PDB entry 5WET | X-ray diffraction, 2.64 A resolution | chains A and P of the 3 polymer chains in the assembly

== Chain A ==
Molecule: H-2 class I histocompatibility antigen, D-D alpha chain
From: Mus musculus
UniProt: P01900 (HA12_MOUSE); residues 2-277 here correspond to UniProt positions 26-301 (UniProt number = residue number + 24)
Amino-acid sequence (277 residues; row label = number of the first residue in the row):
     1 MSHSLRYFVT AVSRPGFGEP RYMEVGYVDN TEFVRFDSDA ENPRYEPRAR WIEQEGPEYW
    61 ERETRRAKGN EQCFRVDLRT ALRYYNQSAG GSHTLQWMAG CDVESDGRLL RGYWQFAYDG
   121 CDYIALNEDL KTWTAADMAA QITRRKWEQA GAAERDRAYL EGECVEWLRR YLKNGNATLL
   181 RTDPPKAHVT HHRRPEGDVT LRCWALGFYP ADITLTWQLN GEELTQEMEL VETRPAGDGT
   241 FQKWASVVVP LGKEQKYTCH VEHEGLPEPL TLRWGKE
Not modelled in the structure: 1, 275-277
Cystine bridges: C101-C164, C203-C259
Differences from the reference sequence: initiating methionine (1); engineered mutation C73 (Ser97 in P01900)
Ligand contacts: glycine / leucine: D77, T80, A81, Y84, L95, Y123, T143, K146, W147
UniProt features mapped onto this chain:
  - region: G275 to E277 (Connecting peptide)
  - glycosylation (N-linked (GlcNAc...) asparagine): N86, N176

== Chain P ==
Molecule: Surface protein gp120
Notes: fragment: V3 domain residues 316-321
UniProt: P03377 (ENV_HV1BR); residues 1-6 here correspond to UniProt positions 316-321 (UniProt number = residue number + 315)
Amino-acid sequence (6 residues; each row starts with the number of its first residue):
     1 RGPGCA
Differences from the reference sequence: engineered mutation C5 (Arg320 in P03377)

== How chain A and chain P interact ==
Disulfides between the chains: C73(A)-C5(P)
Pairs across the interface (24; chain A residue first):
  L5(A) with R1(P)
  Y7(A) with R1(P), hydrogen bond (side chain-backbone); G2(P), hydrogen bond (side chain-backbone)
  R62(A) with R1(P)
  E63(A) with R1(P); G2(P), hydrogen bond (side chain-backbone)
  R66(A) with G2(P); P3(P), hydrogen bond (side chain-backbone)
  N70(A) with P3(P), hydrogen bond (side chain-backbone); G4(P); C5(P), hydrogen bond (side chain-backbone)
  C73(A) with C5(P), disulfide
  W97(A) with P3(P), hydrophobic; G4(P)
  W114(A) with P3(P), hydrophobic
  R155(A) with G4(P); C5(P); A6(P)
  Y159(A) with R1(P), hydrogen bond (side chain-backbone); G2(P); P3(P)
  E163(A) with R1(P), salt bridge
  W167(A) with R1(P)
  Y171(A) with R1(P), hydrogen bond (side chain-backbone)
Interface residues without a listed pair, chain A (16 interface residues in all): Y59, A99

== Overview ==
Chain A and chain P form an interface of 16 and 6 residues respectively, with 1 disulfide bond, 8 hydrogen
bonds and 1 salt bridge. Polar pairs include E163(A)-R1(P), Y7(A)-R1(P) and Y7(A)-G2(P). Chain A binds glycine
/ leucine.
Here chain A is H-2 class I histocompatibility antigen, D-D alpha chain (Mus musculus) and chain P is Surface
protein gp120. Entry 5WET (Crystal Structure of H2-Dd with disulfide-linked 6mer peptide) was determined by
X-ray diffraction together with 5WER, 5WES and 5WEU from the same study.
